Entry 6PZ3 (X-ray diffraction, 2.40 A resolution); this record covers chains A and P of the 3 polymer chains in the assembly.

Chain A:
Name: DNA polymerase eta
From: Homo sapiens
Notes: EC 2.7.7.7
Reference sequence: Q9Y253 (POLH_HUMAN); residue numbers follow UniProt; this construct covers 1-432
Amino-acid sequence (435 residues; each row starts with the number of its first residue; numbers below 1 keep their minus sign (Gly-2 is residue -2)):
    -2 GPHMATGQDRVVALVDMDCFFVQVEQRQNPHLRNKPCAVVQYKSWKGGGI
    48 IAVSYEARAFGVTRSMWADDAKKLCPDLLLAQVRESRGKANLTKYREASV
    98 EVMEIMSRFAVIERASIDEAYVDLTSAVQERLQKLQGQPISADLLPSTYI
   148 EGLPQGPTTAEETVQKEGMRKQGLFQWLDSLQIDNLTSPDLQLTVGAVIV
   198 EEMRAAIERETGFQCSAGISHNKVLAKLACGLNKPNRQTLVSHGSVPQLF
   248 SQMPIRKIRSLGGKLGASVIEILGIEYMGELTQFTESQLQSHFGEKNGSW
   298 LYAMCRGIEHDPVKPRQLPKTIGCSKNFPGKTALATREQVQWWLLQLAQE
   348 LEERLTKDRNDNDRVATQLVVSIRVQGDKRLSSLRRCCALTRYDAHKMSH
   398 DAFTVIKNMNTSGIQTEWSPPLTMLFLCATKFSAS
Unresolved in the structure: -2 to 0, 156-158
Construct notes: expression tag (-2 to 0); engineered mutation Met406 (Cys in Q9Y253)
Metal / ion sites: Mg2+ site 1: Asp13, Met14, Asp115 (together with XG4); Mg2+ site 2: Asp13, Asp115, Glu116 (together with XG4) (shared with DT8(P) of chain P)
Residues lining bound ligands: XG4 (2'-deoxy-5'-O-[(R)-hydroxy{[(R)-hydroxy(phosphonooxy)phosphoryl]amino}phosphoryl]guanosine): Asp13, Met14, Asp15, Cys16, Phe17, Phe18, Gln38, Ile48, Ala49, Tyr52, Arg55, Arg61, Ile114, Asp115, Glu116, Lys231
Swiss-Prot annotation at these positions:
  - binding site (Mg(2+)): Asp13, Met14, Asp115, Glu116
  - binding site (Mn(2+)): Asp13, Met14, Asp115, Glu116
  - binding site (a 2'-deoxyribonucleoside 5'-triphosphate): Arg61
  - natural variant: Val37 (deletion: In XPV), Leu75 (deletion: In XPV), Arg93 (R93P: In XPV), Arg111 (R111H: In XPV), Thr122 (T122P: In XPV), Gly153 (G153D: In a breast cancer sample), Thr191 (T191P: In XPV), Gly263 (G263V: In XPV), Val266 (V266D: In XPV), Gly295 (G295R: In XPV), Arg361 (R361S: In XPV)
  - mutagenesis: Tyr52 (Y52A/F: Reduces DNA polymerase activity; Y52E: Reduces DNA polymerase activity. Increases fidelity of replication and reduces translesion bypass), Arg61 (R61A: Reduces enzymatic activity by two-thirds), Ser62 (S62G: Increased DNA polymerase activity and translesion bypass compared to wild-type), Ala68 (A68S/V: Severe reduction in thymine dimer translesion bypass), Asn324 to Pro326 (Reduces binding to chromatin and to monoubiquitinated PCNA. Abolishes binding to monoubiquitinated PCNA; when associated with 705-E--H-713 Del)
Reported in the primary citation:
  - catalytic residues: Asp13, Asp115, Glu116
  - binding site for XG4: Phe18, Arg61
  - binding site for DNA template containing cytarabine (AraC) residue: Gln38, Asn324
  - Mg2+ coordination: Asp13, Met14, Asp115, Glu116

Chain P:
Molecule: DNA Primer strand
Sequence (8 nucleotides; each row starts with the number of its first residue):
     1 AGCACTGT
Metal / ion sites: Mg2+: DT8 (together with XG4) (shared with Asp13(A), Asp115(A), Glu116(A) of chain A)

Interface between chain A and chain P:
Pairs across the interface - 21 pairs, chain A then chain P:
  Ser113(A) with DT8(P), hydrogen bond to the phosphate
  Asp115(A) with DT8(P), phosphate contact
  Glu116(A) with DT8(P), phosphate contact
  Lys224(A) with DT8(P), salt bridge to the phosphate
  Ile255(A) with DG7(P), phosphate contact
  Arg256(A) with DG7(P), phosphate contact
  Ser257(A) with DT6(P), phosphate contact; DG7(P), hydrogen bond to the phosphate
  Leu258(A) with DG7(P), hydrogen bond to the phosphate
  Gly259(A) with DG7(P), hydrogen bond to the phosphate
  Gly260(A) with DT6(P), phosphate contact; DG7(P), phosphate contact
  Lys261(A) with DC5(P), salt bridge to the phosphate; DT6(P), hydrogen bond to the phosphate
  Leu262(A) with DT6(P), hydrogen bond to the phosphate
  Arg377(A) with DA4(P), salt bridge to the phosphate
  Leu381(A) with DC3(P), phosphate contact
  Arg382(A) with DG2(P), salt bridge to the phosphate; DC3(P), hydrogen bond to the phosphate
  Arg383(A) with DG2(P), phosphate contact
  Cys384(A) with DG2(P), hydrogen bond to the phosphate
Also at the interface, not in a pair above, chain A (20 interface residues in all): Asp13, Ser379, Ser380
Also at the interface, not in a pair above, chain P (8 interface residues in all): DA1

In short:
20 residues of chain A and 8 residues of chain P are in contact, with 8 hydrogen bonds and 4 salt bridges.
Among the polar pairs are Ser113(A)-DT8(P), Ser257(A)-DG7(P) and Leu258(A)-DG7(P). Bound to chain A: compound
XG4. The paper reports catalytic residues Asp13(A), Asp115(A) and Glu116(A); a binding site for XG4 at
Phe18(A) and Arg61(A).
Here chain A is DNA polymerase eta (Homo sapiens) and chain P is DNA Primer strand. Entry 6PZ3 (Polymerase
Eta-catalyzed insertion of correct G opposite template cytarabine (AraC) residue) was determined by X-ray
diffraction together with 6Q02 from the same study.
